2DVF - chains A and B of the 4 polymer chains in the assembly; structure by X-ray diffraction, 2.74 A resolution.

Chain A (and B):
Molecule: Galactose-binding lectin
From: Arachis hypogaea
Notes: chain B of this document is another copy of the same molecule, construct and numbering; everything in this record applies to it too
UniProt: P02872 (LECG_ARAHY); residues 1-236 here correspond to UniProt positions 24-259 (UniProt number = residue number + 23)
Chain sequence (236 residues; each row starts with the number of its first residue):
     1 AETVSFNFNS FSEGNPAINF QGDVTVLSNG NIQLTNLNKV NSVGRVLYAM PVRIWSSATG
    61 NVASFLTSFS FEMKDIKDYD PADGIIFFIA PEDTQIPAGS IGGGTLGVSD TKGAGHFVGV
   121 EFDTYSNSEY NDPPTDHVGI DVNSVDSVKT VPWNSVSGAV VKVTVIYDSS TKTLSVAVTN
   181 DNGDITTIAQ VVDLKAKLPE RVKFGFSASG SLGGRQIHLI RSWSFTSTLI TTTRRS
Disordered / not traced: 233-236
Ion coordination: Mn2+: E121, D123, D132, H137; Ca2+: D123, Y125, N127, D132
UniProt features mapped onto this chain:
  - binding site (Mn(2+)): E121, D123, D132, H137
  - binding site (Ca(2+)): D123, Y125, N127, D132

How chain A and chain B interact:
Pairs across the interface (21; chain A residue first):
  E2(A) - S12(B)  hydrogen bond
  E2(A) - N15(B)
  S5(A) - S5(B)
  S12(A) - E2(B)  hydrogen bond
  G14(A) - R53(B)  hydrogen bond (backbone-side chain)
  G14(A) - R201(B)
  N15(A) - E2(B)
  P16(A) - E2(B)
  P16(A) - P51(B)
  P16(A) - R53(B)
  P16(A) - R201(B)
  A17(A) - M50(B)  hydrophobic
  Y48(A) - M50(B)
  M50(A) - A49(B)  hydrophobic
  M50(A) - M50(B)  hydrophobic
  P51(A) - P16(B)
  R53(A) - S12(B)
  R53(A) - G14(B)
  R53(A) - N15(B)
  R53(A) - P16(B)
  R201(A) - P16(B)
Interface residues without a listed pair, chain A (18 interface residues in all): A1, S10, A49, V52, T231, T232
Interface residues without a listed pair, chain B (18 interface residues in all): A1, S10, E13, A17, S28, Y48, T231

Overview:
Chain A and chain B each contribute 18 residues to their interface, with 3 hydrogen bonds. Among the polar
pairs are E2(A)-S12(B) and G14(A)-R53(B). E121(A), D123(A), D132(A) and H137(A) coordinate Mn2+. From UniProt:
4 Mn2+-binding residues and 4 Ca2+-binding residues on chain A.
Both chains are Galactose-binding lectin (Arachis hypogaea). Entry 2DVF (Crystals of peanut lectin grown in
the presence of GAL-ALPHA-1,3-GAL-BETA-1,4-GAL) was determined by X-ray diffraction, deposited together with
2DV9, 2DVA, 2DVB, 2DVD and 2DVG.
